Entry 2BHT (X-ray diffraction, 2.10 A resolution); this record covers chains A and B.

# Chain A (and B)
Protein: Cysteine synthase B
Source organism: Escherichia coli
Notes: EC 2.5.1.47; chain B of this document is another copy of the same molecule, construct and numbering; everything in this record applies to it too
Reference sequence: P16703 (CYSM_ECOLI); residues 1-303 here = UniProt positions 1-303
Sequence (303 residues; numbered 1 to 303; the number before each row is that of its first residue):
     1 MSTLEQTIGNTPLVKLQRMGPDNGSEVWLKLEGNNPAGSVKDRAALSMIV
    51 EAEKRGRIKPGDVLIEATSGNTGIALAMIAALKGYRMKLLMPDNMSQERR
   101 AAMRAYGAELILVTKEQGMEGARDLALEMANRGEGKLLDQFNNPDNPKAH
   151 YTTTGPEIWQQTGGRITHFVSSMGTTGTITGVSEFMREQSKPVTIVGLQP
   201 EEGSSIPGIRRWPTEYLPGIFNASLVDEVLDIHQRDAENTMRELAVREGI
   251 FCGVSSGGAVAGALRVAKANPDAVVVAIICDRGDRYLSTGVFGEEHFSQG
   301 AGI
Unresolved in the structure: 295-303 (chain B: 95-98, 112-119, 125-127, 297-303)
Differences from the reference sequence: engineered mutation Arg57 (Glu in P16703), Lys148 (Tyr in P16703), Glu184 (Arg in P16703)
Covalent attachments: pyridoxal phosphate (PLP) linked to Lys41
Small-molecule neighbours: pyridoxal phosphate (PLP): Asn71, Arg99, Ser172, Met173, Gly174, Thr175, Thr176, Gly177, Thr178, Pro207, Gly208, Ile209, Ser255, Cys280, Asp281, Tyr286
Curated features (UniProtKB/Swiss-Prot):
  - binding site (pyridoxal 5'-phosphate): Asn71, Gly174 to Thr178, Ser255
  - modified residue: Lys41 (N6-(pyridoxal phosphate)lysine)

# Interface between chain A and chain B
Residue-residue contacts - 57 pairs, chain A then chain B:
  Met1(A) - Leu13(B)  hydrogen bond (side chain-backbone)
  Met1(A) - Trp28(B)
  Met1(A) - Gln161(B)
  Ser2(A) - Leu13(B)
  Ser2(A) - Val14(B)
  Leu4(A) - Leu31(B)  hydrophobic
  Leu4(A) - Gly249(B)
  Thr7(A) - Pro12(B)
  Gln17(A) - Ala81(B)
  Gln17(A) - Leu82(B)  hydrogen bond (side chain-backbone)
  Arg18(A) - Ala81(B)  hydrogen bond (side chain-backbone)
  Arg18(A) - Leu82(B)  hydrogen bond (side chain-backbone)
  Arg18(A) - Lys83(B)
  Arg18(A) - Gly84(B)
  Trp28(A) - Met1(B)  hydrophobic
  Trp28(A) - Ser2(B)
  Leu31(A) - Leu4(B)  hydrophobic
  Gly33(A) - Arg282(B)  hydrogen bond (backbone-side chain)
  Asn34(A) - Asn34(B)
  Asn34(A) - Arg282(B)  hydrogen bond (backbone-side chain)
  Asn35(A) - Arg282(B)  hydrogen bond (backbone-side chain)
  Gly38(A) - Arg282(B)
  Met78(A) - Gly249(B)
  Ala81(A) - Arg18(B)  hydrogen bond (backbone-side chain)
  Ala81(A) - Ala245(B)
  Ala81(A) - Val246(B)
  Ala81(A) - Gly249(B)
  Leu82(A) - Arg18(B)
  Leu82(A) - Glu248(B)
  Glu98(A) - Asp284(B)
  Glu98(A) - Leu287(B)
  Ala101(A) - Leu287(B)  hydrophobic
  Ala102(A) - Leu287(B)
  Ala105(A) - Ala245(B)
  Ala105(A) - Val246(B)
  Ala105(A) - Phe292(B)  hydrophobic
  Tyr106(A) - Ala245(B)
  Tyr106(A) - Val246(B)
  Tyr106(A) - Gly249(B)
  Tyr106(A) - Phe251(B)
  Gly107(A) - Val246(B)
  Ala245(A) - Ala81(B)
  Ala245(A) - Ala105(B)
  Val246(A) - Ala105(B)  hydrogen bond (backbone-backbone)
  Val246(A) - Tyr106(B)
  Val246(A) - Gly107(B)
  Gly249(A) - Leu4(B)
  Gly249(A) - Tyr106(B)
  Phe251(A) - Tyr106(B)
  Arg282(A) - Gly33(B)  hydrogen bond (side chain-backbone)
  Arg282(A) - Asn34(B)  hydrogen bond (side chain-backbone)
  Arg282(A) - Asn35(B)  hydrogen bond (side chain-backbone)
  Arg282(A) - Gly38(B)
  Arg282(A) - Arg282(B)
  Asp284(A) - Arg285(B)  salt bridge
  Arg285(A) - Asp284(B)  salt bridge
  Phe292(A) - Ala105(B)  hydrophobic
Other interface residues (no listed pair), chain A (38 interface residues in all): Pro12, Leu13, Val14, Lys15, Pro36, Arg242, Glu248, Ile250, Leu287
Other interface residues (no listed pair), chain B (40 interface residues in all): Thr3, Thr7, Thr11, Pro36, Met78, Ala102, Arg104, Arg247, Ile250

# Summary
38 residues of chain A and 40 residues of chain B are in contact, with 12 hydrogen bonds and 2 salt bridges.
Polar contacts include Asp284(A)-Arg285(B), Met1(A)-Leu13(B) and Gln17(A)-Leu82(B). Covalently linked
pyridoxal phosphate: at Lys41(A). From UniProt: 7 pyridoxal 5'-phosphate-binding residues on chain A.
Chain A and chain B are both Cysteine synthase B (Escherichia coli); the structure, Crystal structure of
O-acetylserine sulfhydrylase B, was determined by X-ray diffraction (same publication as 2BHS).
